1FHM - chain A; structure by X-ray diffraction, 1.50 A resolution.

== Chain A ==
Name: Rubredoxin
From: Clostridium pasteurianum
Reference sequence: P00268 (RUBR_CLOPA); numbering as in UniProt (aligned over 1-54)
Sequence (54 residues; numbered 1 to 54; the number before each row is that of its first residue):
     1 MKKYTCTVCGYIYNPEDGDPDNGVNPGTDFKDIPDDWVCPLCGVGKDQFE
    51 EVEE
Unresolved in the structure: 54
UniProt features mapped onto this chain:
  - binding site (Fe cation): C6, C9, C39, C42
  - modified residue: M1 (N-formylmethionine)
Bound ions: Fe2+: C6, C9, C39, C42
Reported in the primary citation:
  - Fe2+ coordination: C6
  - contacts within the chain: C6-V8 (hydrogen bond), C6-C9 (hydrogen bond), C9-Y11 (hydrogen bond), C39-L41 (hydrogen bond), C39-C42 (hydrogen bond)
  - conformationally variable residues (order/disorder transition, side-chain flip): L41, C42, G43

== Summary ==
C6, C9, C39 and C42 form the Fe2+ site. From UniProt: 4 Fe cation-binding residues. From the paper: Fe2+
coordination by C6; conformational variability at L41, C42 and G43.
Chain A is Rubredoxin (Clostridium pasteurianum); the structure, X-ray crystal structure of reduced
rubredoxin, was determined by X-ray diffraction, deposited together with 1FHH.
